Entry 6VE3 (electron microscopy, 4.30 A resolution (low resolution: residue-level contacts below are approximate; hydrogen-bond / salt-bridge calls are withheld)); this record covers chains I and J of the 14 polymer chains in the assembly.

Chain I (and J):
Protein: Fimbrial assembly protein PilQ
From: Pseudomonas aeruginosa (strain ATCC 15692 / DSM 22644 / CIP 104116 / JCM 14847 / LMG 12228 / 1C / PRS 101 / PAO1)
Notes: chain J of this document is another copy of the same molecule, construct and numbering; everything in this record applies to it too
Reference sequence: P34750 (PILQ_PSEAE); the construct lacks a stretch of the UniProt sequence and is renumbered around it, so the offset changes along the chain: -383 to -257 = UniProt 1-127; -248 to 27 = UniProt 128-403; 28-329 = UniProt 413-714
Sequence (731 residues; numbered -383 to 338 plus 9 insertion-coded residues; the number before each row is that of its first residue; a row labelled like 27A-27I holds insertion residues (27A, then the next letters in order); numbers below 1 keep their minus sign (Met-383 is residue -383)):
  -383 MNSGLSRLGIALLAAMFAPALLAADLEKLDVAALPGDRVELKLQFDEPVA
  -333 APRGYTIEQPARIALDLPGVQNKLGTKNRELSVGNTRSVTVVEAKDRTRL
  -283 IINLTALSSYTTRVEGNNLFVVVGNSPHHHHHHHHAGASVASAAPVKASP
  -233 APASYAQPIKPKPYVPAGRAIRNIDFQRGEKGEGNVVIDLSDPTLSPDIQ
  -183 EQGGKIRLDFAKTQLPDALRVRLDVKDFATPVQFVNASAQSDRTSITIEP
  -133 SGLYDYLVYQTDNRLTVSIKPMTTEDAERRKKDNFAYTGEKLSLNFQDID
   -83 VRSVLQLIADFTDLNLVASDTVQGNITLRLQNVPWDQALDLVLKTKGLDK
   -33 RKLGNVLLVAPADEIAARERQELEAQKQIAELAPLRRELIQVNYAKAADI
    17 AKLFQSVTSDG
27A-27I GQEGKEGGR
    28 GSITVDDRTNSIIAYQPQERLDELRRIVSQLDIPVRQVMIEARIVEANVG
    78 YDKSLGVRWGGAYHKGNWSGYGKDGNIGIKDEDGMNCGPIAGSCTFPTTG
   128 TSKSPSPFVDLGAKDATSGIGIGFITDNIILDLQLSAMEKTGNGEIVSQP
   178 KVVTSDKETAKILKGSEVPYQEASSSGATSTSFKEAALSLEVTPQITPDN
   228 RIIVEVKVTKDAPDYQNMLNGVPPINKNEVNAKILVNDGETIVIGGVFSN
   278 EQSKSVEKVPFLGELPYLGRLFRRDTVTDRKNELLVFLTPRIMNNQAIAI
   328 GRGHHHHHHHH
Disordered / not traced: -383 to 0, 27A-27I, 328-338
Construct notes: insertion (-256 to -249); expression tag (330-338)

How chain I and chain J interact:
Contacting residue pairs (86):
  Asp26(I) - Ser29(J)
  Ala89(I) - Phe135(J)
  Lys92(I) - Ile149(J)
  Asn94(I) - Asp142(J)
  Asn94(I) - Ala143(J)
  Asn94(I) - Thr144(J)
  Asn94(I) - Ser145(J)
  Trp95(I) - Ser145(J)
  Ser96(I) - Ala143(J)
  Ser96(I) - Ser145(J)
  Asn103(I) - Ala143(J)
  Gly105(I) - Gly139(J)
  Gly105(I) - Ala140(J)
  Ile106(I) - Gly139(J)
  Ile106(I) - Ala140(J)
  Ile106(I) - Ala143(J)
  Glu109(I) - Ala140(J)
  Cys121(I) - Thr153(J)
  Cys121(I) - Asp154(J)
  Thr122(I) - Phe151(J)
  Phe123(I) - Phe151(J)
  Glu199(I) - Ala200(J)
  Glu199(I) - Thr206(J)
  Ser201(I) - Ser201(J)
  Ser201(I) - Ser202(J)
  Ser202(I) - Ser202(J)
  Ser203(I) - Ser202(J)
  Ser203(I) - Ser203(J)
  Ser203(I) - Gly204(J)
  Gly204(I) - Ser202(J)
  Gly204(I) - Gly204(J)
  Ala205(I) - Ser202(J)
  Ala205(I) - Gly204(J)
  Ala205(I) - Ala205(J)
  Ser207(I) - Thr206(J)
  Thr224(I) - Asn9(J)
  Pro250(I) - Glu194(J)
  Pro250(I) - Pro196(J)
  Pro251(I) - Ser193(J)
  Pro251(I) - Glu194(J)
  Pro251(I) - Val195(J)
  Ile252(I) - Ser193(J)
  Ile252(I) - Glu194(J)
  Asn253(I) - Gly192(J)
  Asn253(I) - Ser193(J)
  Lys254(I) - Leu190(J)
  Lys254(I) - Lys191(J)
  Lys254(I) - Gly192(J)
  Lys254(I) - Ser193(J)
  Asn255(I) - Leu190(J)
  Glu256(I) - Lys188(J)
  Glu256(I) - Ile189(J)
  Glu256(I) - Leu190(J)
  Val257(I) - Lys188(J)
  Asn258(I) - Ala187(J)
  Asn258(I) - Lys188(J)
  Ala259(I) - Val180(J)
  Ala259(I) - Ala187(J)
  Lys260(I) - Ser182(J)
  Ile271(I) - Val180(J)
  Gly272(I) - Lys178(J)
  Gly273(I) - Gln176(J)
  Gly273(I) - Pro177(J)
  Gly273(I) - Lys178(J)
  Val274(I) - Gln176(J)
  Val274(I) - Pro177(J)
  Phe275(I) - Val174(J)
  Phe275(I) - Ser175(J)
  Phe275(I) - Gln176(J)
  Ser276(I) - Val174(J)
  Asn277(I) - Glu172(J)
  Asn277(I) - Ile173(J)
  Asn277(I) - Val174(J)
  Glu278(I) - Glu172(J)
  Gln279(I) - Asn170(J)
  Gln279(I) - Gly171(J)
  Gln279(I) - Glu172(J)
  Ser280(I) - Asn170(J)
  Lys281(I) - Gly169(J)
  Lys281(I) - Asn170(J)
  Ser282(I) - Thr168(J)
  Ser282(I) - Gly169(J)
  Val283(I) - Lys167(J)
  Val283(I) - Thr168(J)
  Glu284(I) - Glu166(J)
  Lys285(I) - Glu166(J)
Other interface residues (no listed pair), chain I (55 interface residues in all): Ser22, Ser25, Ala118, Ser120, Ile223, Pro225, Val249, Val270
Other interface residues (no listed pair), chain J (55 interface residues in all): Ile30, Thr31, Pro134, Val136, Leu138, Ile147, Ile152, Val179, Thr181, Thr186

In short:
The chain I/chain J interface involves 55 residues from each chain.
Chain I and chain J are both Fimbrial assembly protein PilQ (Pseudomonas aeruginosa (strain ATCC 15692 / DSM
22644 / CIP 104116 / JCM 14847 / LMG 12228 / 1C / PRS 101 / PAO1)); the structure, Tetradecameric PilQ from
Pseudomonas aeruginosa, was determined by electron microscopy together with 6VE2 and 6VE4 from the same study.
